Entry 8QW4 (electron microscopy, 2.90 A resolution); this record covers chains A and B.

# Chain A
Molecule: Frizzled-3
From: Homo sapiens
UniProtKB: Q9NPG1 (FZD3_HUMAN); residues 1-517 here = UniProt positions 1-517
Chain sequence (525 residues; numbered 1 to 525; the number before each row is that of its first residue):
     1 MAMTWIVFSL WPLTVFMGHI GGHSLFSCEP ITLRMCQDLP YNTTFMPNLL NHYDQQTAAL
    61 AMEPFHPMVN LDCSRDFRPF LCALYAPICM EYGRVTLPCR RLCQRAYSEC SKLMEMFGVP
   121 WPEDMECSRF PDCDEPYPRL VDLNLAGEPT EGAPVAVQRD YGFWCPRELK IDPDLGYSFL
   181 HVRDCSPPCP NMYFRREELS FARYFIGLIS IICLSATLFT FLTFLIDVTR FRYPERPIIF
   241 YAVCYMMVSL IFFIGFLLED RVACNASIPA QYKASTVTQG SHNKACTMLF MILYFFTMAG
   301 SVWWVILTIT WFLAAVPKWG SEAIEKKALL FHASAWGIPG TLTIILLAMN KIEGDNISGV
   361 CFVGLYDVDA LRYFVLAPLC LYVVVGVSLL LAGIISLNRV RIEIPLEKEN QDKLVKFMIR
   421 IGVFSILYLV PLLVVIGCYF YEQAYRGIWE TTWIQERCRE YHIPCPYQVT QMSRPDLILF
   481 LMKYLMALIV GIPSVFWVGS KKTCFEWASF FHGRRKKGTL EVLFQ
Disordered / not traced: 1-164, 172-174, 227-228, 268-274, 462-467, 503-525
Cystine bridges: Cys165-Cys185, Cys189-Cys264, Cys286-Cys361
Construct notes: expression tag (518-525)
UniProt features mapped onto this chain:
  - motif: Lys502 to Trp507 (Lys-Thr-X-X-X-Trp motif, mediates interaction with the PDZ domain of Dvl family members)
  - glycosylation (N-linked (GlcNAc...) asparagine): Asn42, Asn265, Asn356
What the authors report for this chain:
  - conformationally variable residues (helix shift): Lys413
  - contacts within the chain: Trp304-Tyr428 (pi stacking), Arg420-Trp497 (cation-pi contact)
  - specificity-determining residues: Lys112, Met116, Asn410, Gln411, Phe417 (by similarity / conservation)
  - specificity-determining residues: Ser321, Glu403 (proposed by the authors, not directly observed)

# Chain B
Molecule: Nanobody Nb9
From: Lama glama
Notes: antibody fragment or engineered binder
Chain sequence (125 residues; row label = number of the first residue in the row; note: 3 numbers in that range are skipped by the numbering (no residue carries them; nothing is unmodelled there)):
     1 QVQLVESGGG LV
    16 QSGDSLRLSC TASGRIFNLD VMGWYRQAPG KRRELVADIT SGGKINYADS VKGRFTISRD
    76 NTKDTVYLQM NSLKPEDTAV YYCNAEVEWL DMDYWGKGTQ VTVSSHHHHH HHH
Disordered / not traced: 16, 119-128
Cystine bridges: Cys25-Cys98

# Chain A / chain B interface
Residue-residue contacts (28; chain A residue first):
  Thr229(A) with Glu103(B), hydrogen bond (backbone-side chain)
  Arg230(A) with Val36(B); Asp53(B), salt bridge; Glu101(B), salt bridge; Glu103(B)
  Phe231(A) with Glu103(B)
  Pro234(A) with Glu103(B); Trp104(B), hydrophobic
  Ala314(A) with Trp104(B)
  Lys318(A) with Ile31(B); Phe32(B); Asn33(B)
  Trp319(A) with Asn33(B)
  Gly320(A) with Asn33(B); Asp35(B)
  Ser321(A) with Asp35(B), hydrogen bond
  Glu322(A) with Thr55(B); Ser56(B); Lys59(B), salt bridge
  Leu397(A) with Phe32(B), hydrophobic
  Val400(A) with Ile31(B), hydrophobic
  Glu407(A) with Tyr109(B)
  Asn410(A) with Met107(B)
  Lys413(A) with Asp106(B), salt bridge
  Leu414(A) with Leu105(B), hydrophobic; Met107(B), hydrophobic
  Phe417(A) with Trp104(B); Leu105(B), hydrophobic
Other interface residues (no listed pair), chain A (19 interface residues in all): Ala315, Lys501
From the paper, about this interface:
  - interface residues, chain A: Arg230(A), Phe231(A), Pro234(A), Ala314(A), Ala315(A), Lys318(A), Trp319(A), Ser321(A), Leu397(A), Asn410(A), Lys413(A), Leu414(A), Phe417(A)

# In short
19 residues of chain A and 16 residues of chain B are in contact, with 2 hydrogen bonds and 4 salt bridges.
Polar contacts include Arg230(A)-Asp53(B), Arg230(A)-Glu101(B) and Glu322(A)-Lys59(B). From the paper:
interface residues Arg230(A), Phe231(A) and Pro234(A) among others; specificity determinants Lys112(A),
Met116(A) and Asn410(A) among others.
Chain A is Frizzled-3 (Homo sapiens) and chain B is Nanobody Nb9 (Lama glama); the structure, FZD3 in complex
with nanobody 9, was determined by electron microscopy together with 8Q7O from the same study.
